Entry 7WAH (electron microscopy, 2.45 A resolution); this record covers chains D and A of the 3 polymer chains in the assembly.

# Chain D
Molecule: 23-nt RNA strand
Organism: Escherichia coli
Sequence (23 nucleotides; each row starts with the number of its first residue):
     1 UACCCAUGUC GAAGACAACA AAG

# Chain A
Name: CRISPR-associated RAMP family protein
Organism: Desulfonema ishimotonii
UniProtKB: A0A401FT36 (A0A401FT36_9DELT); residue numbers follow UniProt; this construct covers 1-1273, 1275-1540, 1542-1601
Amino-acid sequence (1617 residues; numbered 1 to 1617 plus 2 insertion-coded residues; 2 numbers in that range are skipped by the numbering (no residue carries them; nothing is unmodelled there); the number before each row is that of its first residue):
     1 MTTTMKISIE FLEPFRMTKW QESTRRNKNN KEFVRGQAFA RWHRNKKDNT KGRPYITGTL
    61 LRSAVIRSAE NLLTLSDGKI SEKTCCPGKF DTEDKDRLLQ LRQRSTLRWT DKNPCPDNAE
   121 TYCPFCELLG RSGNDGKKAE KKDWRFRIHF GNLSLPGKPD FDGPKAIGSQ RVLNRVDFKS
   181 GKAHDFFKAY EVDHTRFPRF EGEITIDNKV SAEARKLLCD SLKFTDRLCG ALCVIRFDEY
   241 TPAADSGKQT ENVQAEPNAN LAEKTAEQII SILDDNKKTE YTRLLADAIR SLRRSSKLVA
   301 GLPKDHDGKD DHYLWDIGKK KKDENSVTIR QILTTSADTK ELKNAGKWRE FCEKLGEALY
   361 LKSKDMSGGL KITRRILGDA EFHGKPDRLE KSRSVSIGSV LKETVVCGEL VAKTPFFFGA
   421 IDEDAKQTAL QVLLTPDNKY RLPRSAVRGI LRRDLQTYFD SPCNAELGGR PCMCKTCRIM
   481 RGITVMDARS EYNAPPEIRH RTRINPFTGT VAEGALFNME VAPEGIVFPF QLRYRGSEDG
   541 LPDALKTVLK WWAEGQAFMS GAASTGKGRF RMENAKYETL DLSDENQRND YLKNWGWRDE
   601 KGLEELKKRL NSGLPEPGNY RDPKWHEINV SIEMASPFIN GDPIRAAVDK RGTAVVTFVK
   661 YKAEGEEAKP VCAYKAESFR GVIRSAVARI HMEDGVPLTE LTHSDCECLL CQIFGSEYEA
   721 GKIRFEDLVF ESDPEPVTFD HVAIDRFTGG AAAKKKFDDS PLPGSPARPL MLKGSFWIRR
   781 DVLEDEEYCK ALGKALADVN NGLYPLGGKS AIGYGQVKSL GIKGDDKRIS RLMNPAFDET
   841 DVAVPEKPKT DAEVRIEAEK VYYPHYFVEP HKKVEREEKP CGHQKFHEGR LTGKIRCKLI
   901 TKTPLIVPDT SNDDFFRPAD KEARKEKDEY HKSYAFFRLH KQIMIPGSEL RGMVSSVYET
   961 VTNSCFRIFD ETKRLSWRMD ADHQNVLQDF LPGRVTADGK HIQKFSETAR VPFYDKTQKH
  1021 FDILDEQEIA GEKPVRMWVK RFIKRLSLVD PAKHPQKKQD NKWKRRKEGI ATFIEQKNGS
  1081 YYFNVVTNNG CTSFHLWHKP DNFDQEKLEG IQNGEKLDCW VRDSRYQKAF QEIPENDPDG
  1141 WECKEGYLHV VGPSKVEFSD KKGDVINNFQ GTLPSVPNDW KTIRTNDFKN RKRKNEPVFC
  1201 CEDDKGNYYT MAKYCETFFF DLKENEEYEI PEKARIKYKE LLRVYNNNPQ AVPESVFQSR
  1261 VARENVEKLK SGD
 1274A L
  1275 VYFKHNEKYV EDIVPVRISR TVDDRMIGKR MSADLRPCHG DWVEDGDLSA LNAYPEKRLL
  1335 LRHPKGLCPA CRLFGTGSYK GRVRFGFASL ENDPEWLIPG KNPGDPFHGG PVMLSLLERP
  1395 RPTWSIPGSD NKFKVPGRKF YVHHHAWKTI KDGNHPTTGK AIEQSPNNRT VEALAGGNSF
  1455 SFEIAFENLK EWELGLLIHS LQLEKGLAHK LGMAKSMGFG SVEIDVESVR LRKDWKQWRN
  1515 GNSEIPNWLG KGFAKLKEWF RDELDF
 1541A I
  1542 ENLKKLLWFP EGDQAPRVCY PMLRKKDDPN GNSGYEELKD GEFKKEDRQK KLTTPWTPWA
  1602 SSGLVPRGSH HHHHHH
Not modelled in the structure: 133-145, 239-259, 319-326, 365-398, 835-842, 919-929, 983-987, 1055-1062, 1317-1338, 1604-1617
Differences from the reference sequence: engineered mutation Ala429 (Asp in A0A401FT36), Ala654 (Asp in A0A401FT36), Ala753 (Asp in A0A401FT36); expression tag (1602-1617)
Bound ions: Zn2+ site 1: Cys86, Cys115, Cys123, Cys126; Zn2+ site 2: Cys463, Cys472, Cys474, Cys477; Zn2+ site 3: His703, Cys706, Cys708, Cys711; Zn2+ site 4: Cys965, Cys1312, Cys1342, Cys1345

# Interface between chain D and chain A
Contacting residue pairs (64; chain D residue first):
  U1(D) - Arg1125(A)  salt bridge to the phosphate
  C4(D) - Ala981(A)  base contact
  C5(D) - Asp980(A)  base contact
  C5(D) - Ala981(A)  base contact
  A6(D) - Lys1155(A)  base contact
  A6(D) - Glu1157(A)  hydrogen bond to the sugar
  U7(D) - Glu1157(A)  sugar contact
  U7(D) - Arg1565(A)  hydrogen bond to the base
  G8(D) - Ser1159(A)  sugar contact
  G8(D) - Gln1250(A)  base contact
  G8(D) - Arg1565(A)  hydrogen bond to the base
  U9(D) - Phe1158(A)  phosphate contact
  U9(D) - Ser1159(A)  hydrogen bond to the phosphate
  U9(D) - Asp1160(A)  hydrogen bond to the phosphate
  U9(D) - Lys1161(A)  phosphate contact
  U9(D) - Gln1250(A)  hydrogen bond to the base
  U9(D) - Leu1564(A)  base contact
  C10(D) - Pro1249(A)  sugar contact
  C10(D) - Gln1250(A)  sugar contact
  C10(D) - Leu1390(A)  base contact
  G11(D) - Pro1249(A)  phosphate contact
  G11(D) - Leu1391(A)  base contact
  G11(D) - Glu1392(A)  base contact
  G11(D) - Arg1393(A)  base contact
  G11(D) - Asn1441(A)  hydrogen bond to the phosphate
  G11(D) - Arg1443(A)  hydrogen bond to the base
  A12(D) - Pro1249(A)  sugar contact
  A12(D) - Arg1393(A)  sugar contact
  A12(D) - Arg1443(A)  base contact
  A13(D) - Ala752(A)  hydrogen bond to the sugar
  A13(D) - Ala753(A)  sugar contact
  A13(D) - Lys754(A)  hydrogen bond to the sugar
  A13(D) - Lys755(A)  sugar contact
  A13(D) - Lys756(A)  base contact
  G14(D) - His306(A)  stacking on the base
  G14(D) - Asp740(A)  base contact
  G14(D) - Lys754(A)  phosphate contact
  G14(D) - Lys756(A)  sugar contact
  A15(D) - His306(A)  salt bridge to the phosphate
  A15(D) - Tyr313(A)  phosphate contact
  A15(D) - Ala654(A)  base contact
  A15(D) - Lys754(A)  hydrogen bond to the sugar
  A15(D) - Lys755(A)  base contact
  A15(D) - Lys756(A)  sugar contact
  A15(D) - Phe757(A)  base contact
  C16(D) - Tyr281(A)  hydrogen bond to the phosphate
  C16(D) - Lys754(A)  sugar contact
  C16(D) - Lys755(A)  base contact
  C19(D) - Val511(A)  base contact
  C19(D) - Ala512(A)  hydrogen bond to the sugar
  C19(D) - Glu513(A)  sugar contact
  C19(D) - Gly514(A)  hydrogen bond to the sugar
  C19(D) - Ala515(A)  sugar contact
  C19(D) - Leu516(A)  base contact
  A20(D) - Arg283(A)  hydrogen bond to the base
  A20(D) - Gly514(A)  phosphate contact
  A20(D) - Leu516(A)  sugar contact
  A21(D) - Arg283(A)  salt bridge to the phosphate
  A21(D) - Tyr360(A)  hydrogen bond to the phosphate
  A21(D) - Ala429(A)  base contact
  A21(D) - Gly514(A)  hydrogen bond to the sugar
  A21(D) - Leu516(A)  sugar contact
  A21(D) - Phe517(A)  stacking on the base
  G23(D) - Glu717(A)  base contact
Other interface residues (no listed pair), chain D (19 interface residues in all): A18
Other interface residues (no listed pair), chain A (52 interface residues in all): Asp287, Asp305, Arg503, Val742, Ala751, Asp758, Met979, Asp982, Gln1127, Lys1189, Lys1567

# Overview
Chain D and chain A form an interface of 19 and 52 residues respectively, with 17 hydrogen bonds, 3 salt
bridges and 2 aromatic stacking contacts. Polar pairs include U7(D)-Arg1565(A), G8(D)-Arg1565(A) and
U9(D)-Gln1250(A). Cys86(A), Cys115(A), Cys123(A) and Cys126(A) form the Zn2+ site 1.
Chain D is a 23-nt RNA strand (Escherichia coli) and chain A is CRISPR-associated RAMP family protein
(Desulfonema ishimotonii); the structure, Structure of Cas7-11 in complex with guide RNA and target RNA, was
determined by electron microscopy.
